PDB entry 6P0C | X-ray diffraction, 1.55 A resolution | chains A and C of the 4 polymer chains in the assembly

[Chain A]
Protein: DNA ligase 1
Source organism: Homo sapiens
Notes: EC 6.5.1.1
UniProtKB: P18858 (DNLI1_HUMAN); numbering as in UniProt (aligned over 262-904)
Sequence (645 residues; numbered 260 to 904; the number before each row is that of its first residue):
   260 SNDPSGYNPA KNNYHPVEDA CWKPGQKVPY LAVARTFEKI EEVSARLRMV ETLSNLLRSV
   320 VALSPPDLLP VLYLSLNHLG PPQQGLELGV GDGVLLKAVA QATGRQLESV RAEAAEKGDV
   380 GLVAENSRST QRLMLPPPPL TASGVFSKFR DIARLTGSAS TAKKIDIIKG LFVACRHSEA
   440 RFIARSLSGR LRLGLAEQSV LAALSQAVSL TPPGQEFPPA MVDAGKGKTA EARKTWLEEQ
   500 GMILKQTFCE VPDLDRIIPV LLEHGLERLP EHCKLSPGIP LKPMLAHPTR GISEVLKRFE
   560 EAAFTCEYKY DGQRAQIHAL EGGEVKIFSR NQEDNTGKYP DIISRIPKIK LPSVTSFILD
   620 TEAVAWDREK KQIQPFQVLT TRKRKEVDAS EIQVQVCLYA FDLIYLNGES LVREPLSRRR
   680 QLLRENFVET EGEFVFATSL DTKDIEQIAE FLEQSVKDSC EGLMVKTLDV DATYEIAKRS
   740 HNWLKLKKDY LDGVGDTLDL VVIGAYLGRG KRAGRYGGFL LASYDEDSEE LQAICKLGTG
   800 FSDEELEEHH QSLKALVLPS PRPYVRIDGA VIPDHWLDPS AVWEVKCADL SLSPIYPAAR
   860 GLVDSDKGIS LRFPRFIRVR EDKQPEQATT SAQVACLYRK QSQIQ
Disordered / not traced: 902-904
Construct notes: expression tag (260-261)
Ligand contacts: adenosine monophosphate (AMP): Ala545, Glu566, Tyr567, Lys568, Tyr569, Arg573, Arg589, Glu621, Phe660, Ala696, Met723, Lys725, Trp742, Lys744, Lys746
Reported in the primary citation:
  - catalytic residues: Lys568 (citing earlier work)

[Chain C]
Molecule: 7-nt DNA strand
Sequence (7 nucleotides; each row starts with the number of its first residue):
     1 GTCGGAC
Covalently attached groups: adenosine monophosphate (AMP) linked to DG1
Ion coordination: Na+ near DG1 (its only coordinating residue here)

[How chain A and chain C interact]
Pairs across the interface (24; chain A residue first):
  Ser303(A) - DA6(C)  phosphate contact
  Ser303(A) - DC7(C)  hydrogen bond to the phosphate
  Ala304(A) - DC7(C)  sugar contact
  Arg549(A) - DC3(C)  salt bridge to the phosphate
  Lys568(A) - DG1(C)  salt bridge to the phosphate
  Arg589(A) - DG1(C)  salt bridge to the phosphate
  Lys744(A) - DT2(C)  salt bridge to the phosphate
  Lys746(A) - DG1(C)  phosphate contact
  Lys746(A) - DT2(C)  salt bridge to the phosphate
  Tyr749(A) - DT2(C)  hydrogen bond to the phosphate
  Lys770(A) - DG4(C)  base contact
  Thr798(A) - DT2(C)  hydrogen bond to the base
  Thr798(A) - DC3(C)  hydrogen bond to the sugar
  Gly799(A) - DC3(C)  phosphate contact
  Gly799(A) - DG4(C)  phosphate contact
  Phe800(A) - DG4(C)  sugar contact
  Ser801(A) - DG4(C)  phosphate contact
  Ser801(A) - DG5(C)  phosphate contact
  Asp802(A) - DG4(C)  phosphate contact
  Asp802(A) - DG5(C)  hydrogen bond to the phosphate
  Phe872(A) - DG1(C)  sugar contact
  Phe872(A) - DT2(C)  sugar contact
  Arg874(A) - DT2(C)  hydrogen bond to the phosphate
  Arg874(A) - DC3(C)  salt bridge to the phosphate
Interface residues without a listed pair, chain A (19 interface residues in all): Arg305, Glu720, Glu803

[In short]
19 residues of chain A face 7 of chain C across their interface; the contacts include 6 hydrogen bonds and 6
salt bridges. Polar contacts include Thr798(A)-DT2(C), Thr798(A)-DC3(C) and Ser303(A)-DC7(C). Ligands of chain
A: adenosine monophosphate. Adenosine monophosphate is covalently linked to DG1(C). The paper reports the
catalytic residue Lys568(A).
Chain A is DNA ligase 1 (Homo sapiens) and chain C is a 7-nt DNA strand; the structure, Human DNA Ligase 1
Bound to an Adenylated, hydroxyl terminated DNA nick in EDTA, was determined by X-ray diffraction together
with 6P09, 6P0A, 6P0B, 6P0D, 6P0E and 6Q1V from the same study.
